1QIS - chain A; structure by X-ray diffraction, 1.90 A resolution.

== Chain A ==
Name: Aspartate aminotransferase
Source organism: Escherichia coli
Notes: EC 2.6.1.1; fragment: complete subunit
Reference sequence: P00509 (AAT_ECOLI); the construct has insertions or renumbered stretches relative to UniProt, so the offset changes along the chain: 5-64 = UniProt 1-60; 66-126 = UniProt 61-121; 133-152 = UniProt 123-142; 154-231 = UniProt 143-220; 2 more segments
Sequence (396 residues; each row starts with the number of its first residue; note: 9 numbers in that range are skipped by the numbering (no residue carries them; nothing is unmodelled there)):
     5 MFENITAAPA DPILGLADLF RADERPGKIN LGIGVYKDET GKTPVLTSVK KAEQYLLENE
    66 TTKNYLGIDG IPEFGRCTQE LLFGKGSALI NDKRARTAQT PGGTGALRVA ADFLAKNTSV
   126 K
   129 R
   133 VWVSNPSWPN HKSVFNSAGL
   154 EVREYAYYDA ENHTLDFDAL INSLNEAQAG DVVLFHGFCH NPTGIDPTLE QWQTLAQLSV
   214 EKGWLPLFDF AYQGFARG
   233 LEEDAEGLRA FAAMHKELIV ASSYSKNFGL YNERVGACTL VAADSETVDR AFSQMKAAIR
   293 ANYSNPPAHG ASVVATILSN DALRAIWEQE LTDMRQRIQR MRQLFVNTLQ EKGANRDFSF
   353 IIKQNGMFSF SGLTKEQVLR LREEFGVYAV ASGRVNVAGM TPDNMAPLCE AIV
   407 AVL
Construct notes: engineered mutation Phe191 (Cys in P00509)
Glycans and other covalent adducts: pyridoxal phosphate (PLP) linked to Lys258
Small-molecule neighbours:
  - maleic acid (MAE): Ile17, Leu18, Gly36, Ile37, Gly38, Tyr70, Trp140, Asn194, Arg292, Ser296, Phe360, Arg386
  - pyridoxal phosphate (PLP): Tyr70, Gly107, Gly108, Thr109, Leu112, Trp140, His143, His189, Asn194, Asp222, Ala224, Tyr225, Ser255, Ser257, Arg266, Ser296
UniProt features mapped onto this chain:
  - binding site (L-aspartate): Gly38, Trp140, Asn194, Arg386
  - modified residue: Lys258 (N6-(pyridoxal phosphate)lysine)

== Overview ==
Chain A binds maleic acid. Covalently linked pyridoxal phosphate: at Lys258. UniProt lists 4
L-aspartate-binding residues.
Chain A is Aspartate aminotransferase (Escherichia coli); the structure, Aspartate aminotransferase from
escherichia coli, C191F mutation, with bound maleate, was determined by X-ray diffraction together with 1B4X,
5EAA, 1QIR and 1QIT from the same study.
